Entry 8PFJ (electron microscopy, 3.40 A resolution); this record covers chains I and J of the 9 polymer chains in the assembly.

# Chain I
Name: DNA-directed RNA polymerase subunit beta
From: Escherichia coli
Notes: EC 2.7.7.6
Reference sequence: P0A8V2 (RPOB_ECOLI); residue numbers follow UniProt; this construct covers 1-1342
Sequence (1342 residues; numbered 1 to 1342; the number before each row is that of its first residue):
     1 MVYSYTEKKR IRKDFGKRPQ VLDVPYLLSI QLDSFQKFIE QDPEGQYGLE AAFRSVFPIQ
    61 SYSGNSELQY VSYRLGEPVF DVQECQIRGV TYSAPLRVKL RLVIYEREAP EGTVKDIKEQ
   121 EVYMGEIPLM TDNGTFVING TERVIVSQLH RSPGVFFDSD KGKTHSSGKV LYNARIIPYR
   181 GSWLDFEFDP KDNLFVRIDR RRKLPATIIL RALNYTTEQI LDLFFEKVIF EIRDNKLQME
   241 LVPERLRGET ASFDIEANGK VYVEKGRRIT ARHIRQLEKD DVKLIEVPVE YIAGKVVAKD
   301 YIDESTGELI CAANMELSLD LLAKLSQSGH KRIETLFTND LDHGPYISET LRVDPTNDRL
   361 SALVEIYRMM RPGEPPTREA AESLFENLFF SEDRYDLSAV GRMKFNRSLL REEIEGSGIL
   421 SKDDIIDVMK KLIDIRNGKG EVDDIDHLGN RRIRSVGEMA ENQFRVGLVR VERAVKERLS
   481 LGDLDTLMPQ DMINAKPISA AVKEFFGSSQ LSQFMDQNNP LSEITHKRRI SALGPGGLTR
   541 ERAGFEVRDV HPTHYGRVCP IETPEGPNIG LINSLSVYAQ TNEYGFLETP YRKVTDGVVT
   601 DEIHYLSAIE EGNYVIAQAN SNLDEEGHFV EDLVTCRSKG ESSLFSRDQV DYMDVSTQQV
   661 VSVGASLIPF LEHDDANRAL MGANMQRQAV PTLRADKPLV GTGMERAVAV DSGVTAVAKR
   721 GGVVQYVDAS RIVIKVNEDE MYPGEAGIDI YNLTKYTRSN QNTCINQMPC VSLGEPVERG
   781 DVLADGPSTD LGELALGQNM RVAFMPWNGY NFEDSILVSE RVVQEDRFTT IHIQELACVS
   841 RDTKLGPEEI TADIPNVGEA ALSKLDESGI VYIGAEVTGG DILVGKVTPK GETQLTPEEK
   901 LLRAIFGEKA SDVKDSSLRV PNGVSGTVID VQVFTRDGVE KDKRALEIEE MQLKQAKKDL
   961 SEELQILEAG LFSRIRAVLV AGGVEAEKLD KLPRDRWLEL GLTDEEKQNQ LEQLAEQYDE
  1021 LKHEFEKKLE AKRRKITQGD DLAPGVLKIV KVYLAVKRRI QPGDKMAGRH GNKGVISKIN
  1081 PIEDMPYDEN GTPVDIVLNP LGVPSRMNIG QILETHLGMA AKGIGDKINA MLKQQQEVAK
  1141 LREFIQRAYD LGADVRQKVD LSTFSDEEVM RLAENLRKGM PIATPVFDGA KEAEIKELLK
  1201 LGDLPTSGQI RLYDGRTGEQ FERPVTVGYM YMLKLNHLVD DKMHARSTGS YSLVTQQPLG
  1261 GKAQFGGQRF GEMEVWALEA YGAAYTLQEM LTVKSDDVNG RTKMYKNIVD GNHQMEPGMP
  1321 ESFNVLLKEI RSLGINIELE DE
Not modelled in the structure: 891-911
Swiss-Prot annotation at these positions:
  - modified residue (N6-acetyllysine): Lys-1022, Lys-1200
  - mutagenesis: Ile-561 (I561S: Resistant to antibiotics salinamide A and B), Ile-569 (I569S: Resistant to antibiotics salinamide A and B), Ala-665 (A665E: Resistant to antibiotics salinamide A and B), Asp-675 (D675A/G: Resistant to antibiotics salinamide A and B), Asn-677 (N677H/K: Resistant to antibiotics salinamide A and B), Leu-680 (L680M: Resistant to antibiotics salinamide A and B), Glu-813 (E813K: Disrupts the enzyme's active center)

# Chain J
Name: DNA-directed RNA polymerase subunit beta'
From: Escherichia coli
Notes: EC 2.7.7.6
Reference sequence: P0A8T7 (RPOC_ECOLI); numbering as in UniProt (aligned over 2-1407)
Sequence (1416 residues; row label = number of the first residue in the row):
     1 VKDLLKFLKA QTKTEEFDAI KIALASPDMI RSWSFGEVKK PETINYRTFK PERDGLFCAR
    61 IFGPVKDYEC LCGKYKRLKH RGVICEKCGV EVTQTKVRRE RMGHIELASP TAHIWFLKSL
   121 PSRIGLLLDM PLRDIERVLY FESYVVIEGG MTNLERQQIL TEEQYLDALE EFGDEFDAKM
   181 GAEAIQALLK SMDLEQECEQ LREELNETNS ETKRKKLTKR IKLLEAFVQS GNKPEWMILT
   241 VLPVLPPDLR PLVPLDGGRF ATSDLNDLYR RVINRNNRLK RLLDLAAPDI IVRNEKRMLQ
   301 EAVDALLDNG RRGRAITGSN KRPLKSLADM IKGKQGRFRQ NLLGKRVDYS GRSVITVGPY
   361 LRLHQCGLPK KMALELFKPF IYGKLELRGL ATTIKAAKKM VEREEAVVWD ILDEVIREHP
   421 VLLNRAPTLH RLGIQAFEPV LIEGKAIQLH PLVCAAYNAD FDGDQMAVHV PLTLEAQLEA
   481 RALMMSTNNI LSPANGEPII VPSQDVVLGL YYMTRDCVNA KGEGMVLTGP KEAERLYRSG
   541 LASLHARVKV RITEYEKDAN GELVAKTSLK DTTVGRAILW MIVPKGLPYS IVNQALGKKA
   601 ISKMLNTCYR ILGLKPTVIF ADQIMYTGFA YAARSGASVG IDDMVIPEKK HEIISEAEAE
   661 VAEIQEQFQS GLVTAGERYN KVIDIWAAAN DRVSKAMMDN LQTETVINRD GQEEKQVSFN
   721 SIYMMADSGA RGSAAQIRQL AGMRGLMAKP DGSIIETPIT ANFREGLNVL QYFISTHGAR
   781 KGLADTALKT ANSGYLTRRL VDVAQDLVVT EDDCGTHEGI MMTPVIEGGD VKEPLRDRVL
   841 GRVTAEDVLK PGTADILVPR NTLLHEQWCD LLEENSVDAV KVRSVVSCDT DFGVCAHCYG
   901 RDLARGHIIN KGEAIGVIAA QSIGEPGTQL TMRTFHIGGA ASRAAAESSI QVKNKGSIKL
   961 SNVKSVVNSS GKLVITSRNT ELKLIDEFGR TKESYKVPYG AVLAKGDGEQ VAGGETVANW
  1021 DPHTMPVITE VSGFVRFTDM IDGQTITRQT DELTGLSSLV VLDSAERTAG GKDLRPALKI
  1081 VDAQGNDVLI PGTDMPAQYF LPGKAIVQLE DGVQISSGDT LARIPQESGG TKDITGGLPR
  1141 VADLFEARRP KEPAILAEIS GIVSFGKETK GKRRLVITPV DGSDPYEEMI PKWRQLNVFE
  1201 GERVERGDVI SDGPEAPHDI LRLRGVHAVT RYIVNEVQDV YRLQGVKIND KHIEVIVRQM
  1261 LRKATIVNAG SSDFLEGEQV EYSRVKIANR ELEANGKVGA TYSRDLLGIT KASLATESFI
  1321 SAASFQETTR VLTEAAVAGK RDELRGLKEN VIVGRLIPAG TGYAYHQDRM RRRAAGEAPA
  1381 APQVTAEDAS ASLAELLNAG LGGSDNELEV HHHHHH
Not modelled in the structure: 1-14, 936-946, 1127-1133, 1376-1416
Differences from the reference sequence: expression tag (1, 1408-1416)
Ion coordination: Zn2+ site 1: Cys-70, Cys-72, Cys-85, Cys-88; Mg2+: Asp-460, Asp-462 (shared with 2 residues of chain R); Zn2+ site 2: Cys-814, Cys-888, Cys-895, Cys-898
Swiss-Prot annotation at these positions:
  - binding site (Zn(2+)): Cys-70, Cys-72, Cys-85, Cys-88, Cys-814, Cys-888, Cys-895, Cys-898
  - binding site (Mg(2+)): Asp-460, Asp-462, Asp-464
  - modified residue: Lys-983 (N6-acetyllysine)
  - mutagenesis: Gln-504 (Q504P: Resistant to antibiotics salinamide A and B), Asn-690 (N690D: Resistant to antibiotics salinamide A and B), Met-697 (M697V: Resistant to antibiotics salinamide A and B), Ala-735 (A735T: Resistant to antibiotics salinamide A and B), Arg-738 (R738C/H/P/S: Resistant to antibiotics salinamide A and B), Ala-748 (A748E: Resistant to antibiotics salinamide A and B), Pro-758 (P758S/T: Resistant to antibiotics salinamide A and B), Phe-763 (F763C: Resistant to antibiotics salinamide A and B), Ser-775 (S775A: Resistant to antibiotics salinamide A and B), Ala-779 (A779T/V: Resistant to antibiotics salinamide A and B), Arg-780 (R780C: Resistant to antibiotics salinamide A and B), Gly-782 (G782A/C: Resistant to antibiotics salinamide A and B), 1 further mutagenesis entry in UniProt

# Chain I / chain J interface
Pairs across the interface - 325 pairs, chain I then chain J:
  Ser-166(I) / Lys-1151(J)
  Gly-544(I) / Leu-788(J)
  Phe-545(I) / Arg-933(J)
  Arg-548(I) / Arg-780(J)  hydrogen bond (backbone-side chain)
  Asp-549(I) / Pro-750(J)
  Val-550(I) / Pro-750(J)
  Val-550(I) / His-777(J)  hydrogen bond (backbone-side chain)
  Val-550(I) / Arg-780(J)
  His-551(I) / Phe-773(J)
  Pro-552(I) / Phe-773(J)
  His-554(I) / Phe-773(J)
  Tyr-555(I) / Val-769(J)
  Tyr-555(I) / Phe-773(J)
  Pro-560(I) / Phe-773(J)  hydrophobic
  Pro-560(I) / Thr-776(J)
  Pro-560(I) / Arg-780(J)  hydrogen bond (backbone-side chain)
  Ile-561(I) / Tyr-772(J)  hydrophobic
  Ile-561(I) / Thr-776(J)
  Glu-565(I) / Leu-783(J)
  Gly-566(I) / Ala-787(J)
  Ile-569(I) / Leu-783(J)  hydrophobic
  Gly-570(I) / Arg-780(J)
  Asn-573(I) / Arg-780(J)
  Gln-618(I) / Asn-768(J)
  Gln-618(I) / Leu-770(J)
  Asn-620(I) / Val-769(J)
  Thr-635(I) / Leu-770(J)
  Arg-637(I) / Leu-770(J)
  Ser-642(I) / Thr-757(J)  hydrogen bond
  Ser-642(I) / Leu-770(J)
  Thr-657(I) / Val-769(J)
  Val-660(I) / Phe-773(J)  hydrophobic
  Leu-671(I) / Tyr-772(J)  hydrogen bond (backbone-side chain)
  Glu-672(I) / Gly-766(J)
  Glu-672(I) / Leu-767(J)
  His-673(I) / Phe-763(J)  hydrogen bond (side chain-backbone)
  His-673(I) / Arg-764(J)  hydrogen bond (side chain-backbone)
  His-673(I) / Glu-765(J)  hydrogen bond (side chain-backbone)
  His-673(I) / Gly-766(J)
  Asp-674(I) / Phe-763(J)
  Asp-674(I) / Tyr-772(J)  hydrogen bond (backbone-side chain)
  Asp-675(I) / Phe-763(J)
  Asp-675(I) / Tyr-772(J)
  Ala-676(I) / Tyr-772(J)
  Ala-676(I) / Ala-779(J)  hydrophobic
  Asn-677(I) / Ala-779(J)
  Asn-677(I) / Leu-783(J)
  Ala-679(I) / Tyr-772(J)
  Phe-804(I) / Ala-637(J)
  Phe-804(I) / Ser-638(J)  hydrogen bond (backbone-side chain)
  Met-805(I) / Gly-636(J)
  Met-805(I) / Ala-637(J)
  Pro-806(I) / Asp-505(J)
  Pro-806(I) / Ala-633(J)
  Pro-806(I) / Ala-637(J)
  Trp-807(I) / Ala-633(J)  hydrophobic
  Asn-808(I) / Pro-359(J)
  Asn-808(I) / Phe-629(J)
  Asn-808(I) / Ala-633(J)
  Gly-809(I) / Val-357(J)
  Gly-809(I) / Pro-359(J)
  Gly-809(I) / Phe-629(J)
  Tyr-810(I) / Val-357(J)
  Tyr-810(I) / Pro-359(J)
  Phe-812(I) / Pro-451(J)  hydrophobic
  Phe-812(I) / Phe-461(J)  hydrophobic
  Phe-812(I) / Asp-505(J)
  Phe-812(I) / Phe-629(J)  hydrophobic
  Glu-813(I) / Ala-459(J)
  Glu-813(I) / Asp-460(J)
  Glu-813(I) / Phe-461(J)  hydrogen bond (side chain-backbone)
  Glu-813(I) / Gln-504(J)
  Asp-814(I) / Phe-461(J)
  Asp-814(I) / Asp-462(J)
  Ser-815(I) / Val-357(J)
  Ser-815(I) / Phe-461(J)
  Arg-841(I) / Asp-256(J)  hydrogen bond (side chain-backbone)
  Arg-841(I) / Gly-257(J)
  Gln-1061(I) / Lys-445(J)
  Gly-1063(I) / Val-354(J)
  Gly-1063(I) / Ala-446(J)
  Lys-1065(I) / Asp-462(J)  hydrogen bond (side chain-backbone)
  Lys-1073(I) / Asp-462(J)
  Gly-1074(I) / Phe-461(J)
  Val-1075(I) / Ile-355(J)
  Val-1075(I) / Phe-461(J)  hydrogen bond (backbone-backbone)
  Val-1075(I) / Gly-463(J)
  Ile-1076(I) / Thr-356(J)
  Ser-1077(I) / Val-357(J)
  Asn-1099(I) / Asp-505(J)  hydrogen bond
  Pro-1100(I) / Ala-637(J)
  Pro-1100(I) / Ser-638(J)
  Pro-1100(I) / Val-639(J)  hydrophobic
  Pro-1100(I) / Met-725(J)
  Leu-1101(I) / Gln-504(J)
  Leu-1101(I) / Leu-508(J)  hydrophobic
  Leu-1101(I) / Met-725(J)  hydrophobic
  Leu-1101(I) / Ala-730(J)  hydrophobic
  Leu-1101(I) / Arg-731(J)
  Val-1103(I) / Val-639(J)  hydrophobic
  Pro-1104(I) / Met-725(J)  hydrophobic
  Pro-1104(I) / Gln-736(J)
  Pro-1104(I) / Leu-740(J)  hydrophobic
  Ser-1105(I) / Arg-731(J)  hydrogen bond
  Ser-1105(I) / Gln-736(J)
  Arg-1106(I) / Arg-731(J)
  Met-1107(I) / Gln-736(J)
  Met-1107(I) / Gln-739(J)  hydrogen bond
  Met-1107(I) / Leu-740(J)  hydrophobic
  Ile-1109(I) / Met-644(J)  hydrophobic
  Ile-1109(I) / Leu-740(J)  hydrophobic
  Ile-1112(I) / Val-639(J)  hydrophobic
  Ile-1112(I) / Ile-641(J)
  Leu-1113(I) / Ile-641(J)  hydrophobic
  His-1116(I) / Ile-641(J)
  Phe-1187(I) / Leu-767(J)
  Phe-1187(I) / Val-769(J)  hydrophobic
  Phe-1187(I) / Tyr-772(J)  hydrophobic
  Glu-1192(I) / Ile-641(J)
  Glu-1192(I) / Arg-764(J)  salt bridge
  Gln-1209(I) / Val-639(J)
  Gln-1209(I) / Gly-640(J)
  Gln-1209(I) / Asp-643(J)
  Glu-1219(I) / Arg-538(J)  salt bridge
  Glu-1219(I) / Arg-634(J)  salt bridge
  Phe-1221(I) / Ala-633(J)
  Phe-1221(I) / Arg-634(J)
  Glu-1222(I) / Tyr-512(J)  hydrogen bond
  Glu-1222(I) / Tyr-537(J)  hydrogen bond
  Glu-1222(I) / Arg-634(J)
  Glu-1222(I) / Ser-635(J)
  Arg-1223(I) / Tyr-512(J)
  Arg-1223(I) / Ser-635(J)  hydrogen bond (backbone-backbone)
  Arg-1223(I) / Gly-636(J)
  Arg-1223(I) / Phe-719(J)  hydrogen bond (side chain-backbone)
  Arg-1223(I) / Ser-721(J)  hydrogen bond
  Pro-1224(I) / Gly-636(J)
  Val-1225(I) / Gly-636(J)
  Val-1225(I) / Ser-638(J)
  Thr-1226(I) / Ser-638(J)  hydrogen bond (backbone-side chain)
  Thr-1226(I) / Val-639(J)  hydrogen bond (side chain-backbone)
  Thr-1226(I) / Gly-640(J)
  Val-1239(I) / Val-354(J)  hydrophobic
  Val-1239(I) / Lys-445(J)
  Asp-1240(I) / Lys-445(J)
  Lys-1242(I) / Arg-352(J)
  Lys-1242(I) / Val-354(J)
  Lys-1242(I) / Gln-465(J)  hydrogen bond
  Met-1243(I) / Arg-352(J)
  Met-1243(I) / Met-372(J)  hydrophobic
  Met-1243(I) / Lys-445(J)
  His-1244(I) / Gly-351(J)
  His-1244(I) / Arg-352(J)  hydrogen bond (backbone-backbone)
  His-1244(I) / Met-372(J)
  Ala-1245(I) / Ser-350(J)
  Ala-1245(I) / Met-372(J)  hydrophobic
  Ala-1245(I) / Glu-375(J)
  Arg-1246(I) / Asp-348(J)  salt bridge
  Arg-1246(I) / Tyr-349(J)  hydrogen bond (backbone-backbone)
  Arg-1246(I) / Ser-350(J)  hydrogen bond (backbone-backbone)
  Arg-1246(I) / Leu-376(J)
  Ser-1247(I) / Asp-348(J)
  Ser-1247(I) / Tyr-349(J)
  Ser-1247(I) / Glu-375(J)  hydrogen bond
  Ser-1247(I) / Lys-378(J)
  Tyr-1251(I) / Asp-348(J)  hydrogen bond
  Leu-1253(I) / Arg-99(J)  hydrogen bond (backbone-side chain)
  Val-1254(I) / Arg-99(J)  hydrogen bond (backbone-side chain)
  Val-1254(I) / Leu-249(J)
  Val-1254(I) / Pro-251(J)
  Thr-1255(I) / Arg-337(J)
  Thr-1255(I) / Asn-341(J)
  Gln-1257(I) / Asn-341(J)  hydrogen bond (side chain-backbone)
  Gln-1257(I) / Lys-345(J)
  Pro-1258(I) / Arg-346(J)
  Pro-1258(I) / Asp-348(J)
  Leu-1259(I) / Arg-346(J)
  Gly-1260(I) / Arg-346(J)
  Gly-1267(I) / Arg-346(J)  hydrogen bond (backbone-side chain)
  Gly-1267(I) / Val-347(J)
  Gly-1267(I) / Ser-350(J)
  Gln-1268(I) / Arg-346(J)
  Gln-1268(I) / Val-347(J)  hydrogen bond (backbone-backbone)
  Gln-1268(I) / Ser-350(J)  hydrogen bond (backbone-side chain)
  Gln-1268(I) / Gly-351(J)
  Gln-1268(I) / Arg-352(J)  hydrogen bond
  Arg-1269(I) / Arg-339(J)  hydrogen bond (side chain-backbone)
  Arg-1269(I) / Gln-340(J)  hydrogen bond (side chain-backbone)
  Arg-1269(I) / Gly-344(J)  hydrogen bond (side chain-backbone)
  Arg-1269(I) / Lys-345(J)
  Arg-1269(I) / Arg-346(J)
  Phe-1270(I) / Gly-344(J)
  Phe-1270(I) / Lys-345(J)  hydrogen bond (backbone-backbone)
  Phe-1270(I) / His-469(J)
  Glu-1272(I) / Leu-343(J)
  Glu-1272(I) / Arg-798(J)  salt bridge
  Met-1273(I) / Thr-428(J)
  Glu-1274(I) / Asn-424(J)  hydrogen bond
  Glu-1274(I) / Arg-425(J)
  Glu-1274(I) / Ala-426(J)
  Glu-1274(I) / Thr-428(J)  hydrogen bond
  Val-1275(I) / Leu-343(J)
  Trp-1276(I) / Arg-798(J)
  Trp-1276(I) / Val-801(J)
  Trp-1276(I) / Val-917(J)
  Trp-1276(I) / Gln-921(J)
  Ala-1277(I) / Thr-428(J)
  Ala-1277(I) / Arg-431(J)
  Ala-1277(I) / Ile-434(J)  hydrophobic
  Ala-1277(I) / Gln-921(J)  hydrogen bond (backbone-side chain)
  Leu-1278(I) / Met-484(J)  hydrophobic
  Glu-1279(I) / Ala-914(J)
  Glu-1279(I) / Val-917(J)
  Glu-1279(I) / Leu-1347(J)
  Glu-1279(I) / Val-1351(J)
  Ala-1280(I) / Ile-918(J)  hydrophobic
  Ala-1280(I) / Gln-921(J)
  Tyr-1281(I) / Arg-431(J)
  Tyr-1281(I) / Leu-432(J)
  Tyr-1281(I) / Ile-434(J)  hydrogen bond (side chain-backbone)
  Tyr-1281(I) / Gln-435(J)
  Tyr-1281(I) / Leu-483(J)
  Tyr-1281(I) / Met-484(J)  hydrophobic
  Tyr-1281(I) / Asn-489(J)  hydrogen bond
  Gly-1282(I) / Gly-1360(J)
  Gly-1282(I) / Thr-1361(J)  hydrogen bond (backbone-backbone)
  Ala-1283(I) / Glu-479(J)
  Ala-1284(I) / Glu-479(J)  hydrogen bond (backbone-side chain)
  Ala-1284(I) / Ile-1357(J)  hydrophobic
  Ala-1284(I) / Thr-1361(J)
  Ala-1284(I) / Gly-1362(J)
  Tyr-1285(I) / Glu-475(J)
  Tyr-1285(I) / Glu-479(J)  hydrogen bond (backbone-side chain)
  Tyr-1285(I) / Leu-1356(J)
  Tyr-1285(I) / Thr-1361(J)
  Thr-1286(I) / Ala-476(J)
  Thr-1286(I) / Glu-479(J)  hydrogen bond
  Leu-1287(I) / Val-1351(J)  hydrophobic
  Leu-1287(I) / Ile-1357(J)  hydrophobic
  Gln-1288(I) / Gly-1354(J)
  Gln-1288(I) / Arg-1355(J)
  Gln-1288(I) / Leu-1356(J)
  Glu-1289(I) / Pro-471(J)
  Glu-1289(I) / Leu-472(J)  hydrogen bond (side chain-backbone)
  Glu-1289(I) / Thr-473(J)
  Glu-1289(I) / Ala-476(J)
  Met-1290(I) / Val-347(J)
  Leu-1291(I) / Lys-345(J)  hydrogen bond (backbone-side chain)
  Leu-1291(I) / Val-1351(J)
  Thr-1292(I) / Gly-1354(J)
  Lys-1294(I) / Asp-348(J)
  Lys-1294(I) / Val-470(J)  hydrogen bond (side chain-backbone)
  Lys-1294(I) / Leu-472(J)
  Ser-1295(I) / Lys-345(J)
  Ser-1295(I) / Arg-346(J)
  Asp-1296(I) / Lys-345(J)  salt bridge
  Met-1304(I) / Leu-472(J)
  Tyr-1305(I) / Tyr-349(J)
  Tyr-1305(I) / Pro-379(J)  hydrophobic
  Tyr-1305(I) / Tyr-382(J)
  Ile-1308(I) / Pro-379(J)  hydrophobic
  Ile-1308(I) / Phe-380(J)
  Ile-1308(I) / Leu-472(J)  hydrophobic
  Val-1309(I) / Gly-383(J)
  His-1313(I) / Phe-380(J)
  His-1313(I) / Thr-473(J)  hydrogen bond (backbone-side chain)
  His-1313(I) / Leu-474(J)
  His-1313(I) / Gln-477(J)
  Gly-1318(I) / Glu-15(J)
  Met-1319(I) / Phe-17(J)  hydrophobic
  Pro-1320(I) / Val-1353(J)
  Glu-1321(I) / Arg-99(J)
  Ser-1322(I) / Asn-341(J)  hydrogen bond (side chain-backbone)
  Ser-1322(I) / Leu-342(J)
  Phe-1323(I) / Leu-342(J)
  Phe-1323(I) / Ile-1352(J)  hydrophobic
  Val-1325(I) / Arg-99(J)
  Val-1325(I) / Leu-249(J)  hydrophobic
  Val-1325(I) / Arg-337(J)
  Leu-1326(I) / Ile-331(J)  hydrophobic
  Leu-1326(I) / Phe-338(J)  hydrophobic
  Leu-1326(I) / Leu-342(J)  hydrophobic
  Lys-1328(I) / Glu-100(J)  hydrogen bond (side chain-backbone)
  Lys-1328(I) / Leu-245(J)
  Lys-1328(I) / Leu-249(J)
  Glu-1329(I) / Leu-245(J)
  Glu-1329(I) / Leu-327(J)
  Glu-1329(I) / Met-330(J)
  Glu-1329(I) / Ile-331(J)
  Glu-1329(I) / Arg-337(J)  salt bridge
  Arg-1331(I) / Trp-33(J)
  Arg-1331(I) / Pro-243(J)
  Ser-1332(I) / Pro-243(J)
  Ser-1332(I) / Leu-245(J)
  Ser-1332(I) / Leu-327(J)
  Leu-1333(I) / His-113(J)  hydrogen bond (backbone-side chain)
  Leu-1333(I) / Trp-115(J)  hydrophobic
  Leu-1333(I) / Leu-307(J)  hydrophobic
  Leu-1333(I) / Leu-327(J)  hydrophobic
  Gly-1334(I) / Ala-25(J)  hydrogen bond (backbone-backbone)
  Ile-1335(I) / Ile-22(J)  hydrophobic
  Ile-1335(I) / Ala-23(J)
  Ile-1335(I) / Trp-115(J)  hydrophobic
  Ile-1335(I) / Ala-1336(J)  hydrophobic
  Asn-1336(I) / Lys-21(J)
  Asn-1336(I) / Ile-22(J)
  Asn-1336(I) / Ala-23(J)  hydrogen bond (backbone-backbone)
  Asn-1336(I) / Ala-25(J)
  Asn-1336(I) / Met-29(J)
  Asn-1336(I) / Trp-33(J)
  Ile-1337(I) / Ile-20(J)  hydrophobic
  Ile-1337(I) / Lys-21(J)
  Glu-1338(I) / Ile-20(J)
  Glu-1338(I) / Lys-21(J)  hydrogen bond (backbone-backbone)
  Leu-1339(I) / Phe-17(J)  hydrophobic
  Leu-1339(I) / Ala-19(J)
  Glu-1340(I) / Phe-17(J)
  Glu-1340(I) / Asp-18(J)  hydrogen bond (backbone-backbone)
  Glu-1340(I) / Ala-19(J)  hydrogen bond (backbone-backbone)
  Glu-1340(I) / Lys-21(J)
  Glu-1340(I) / Arg-1341(J)  salt bridge
  Asp-1341(I) / Glu-16(J)
  Asp-1341(I) / Asp-18(J)
  Glu-1342(I) / Asp-18(J)
  Glu-1342(I) / Arg-1341(J)
Also at the interface, not in a pair above, chain I (161 interface residues in all): Ser-167, Cys-559, Thr-563, Ala-619, Lys-844, Pro-1062, Lys-1191, Lys-1196, Ser-1207, Thr-1248, Gln-1256, Gly-1261, Phe-1265, Arg-1301, Gln-1314, Ile-1330
Also at the interface, not in a pair above, chain J (178 interface residues in all): Leu-24, Arg-47, Met-102, Asp-248, Tyr-269, Ala-328, Tyr-360, Leu-422, His-430, Gly-444, Ala-467, Leu-544, His-545, Ala-632, Asp-642, Asn-720, Ile-722, Met-724, Gly-732, Arg-744, Ser-775, Lys-781, Ala-784, Trp-1193, Phe-1319, Leu-1332, Ala-1359

# Summary
161 residues of chain I face 178 of chain J across their interface; the contacts include 62 hydrogen bonds and
8 salt bridges. Among the polar pairs are Glu-1192(I)/Arg-764(J), Glu-1219(I)/Arg-538(J) and
Glu-1219(I)/Arg-634(J).
Chain I is DNA-directed RNA polymerase subunit beta and chain J is DNA-directed RNA polymerase subunit beta',
both from Escherichia coli; the structure, fully recruited RfaH bound to E. coli transcription complex paused
at ops site (not fully complementary ..., was determined by electron microscopy, deposited together with 8PEN,
8PFG, 8PH9, 8PHK, 8PIB, 8PID, 8PIL and 8PIM.
